PDB entry 3E43 | X-ray diffraction, 2.73 A resolution | chains A and E of the 4 polymer chains in the assembly

# Chain A
Protein: Type-2 restriction enzyme HindII
Organism: Haemophilus influenzae
Notes: EC 3.1.21.4
Reference sequence: P44413 (T2D2_HAEIN); residues 2-258 here = UniProt positions 2-258
Amino-acid sequence (257 residues; numbered 2 to 258; the number before each row is that of its first residue):
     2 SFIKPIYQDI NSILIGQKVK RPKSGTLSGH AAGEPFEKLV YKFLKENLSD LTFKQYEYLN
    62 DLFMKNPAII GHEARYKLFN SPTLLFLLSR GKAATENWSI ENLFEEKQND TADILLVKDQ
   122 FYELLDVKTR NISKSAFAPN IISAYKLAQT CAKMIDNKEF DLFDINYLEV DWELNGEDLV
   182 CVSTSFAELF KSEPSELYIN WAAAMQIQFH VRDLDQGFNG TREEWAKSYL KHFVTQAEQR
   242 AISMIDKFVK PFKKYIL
Unresolved in the structure: 24-31, 258
Differences from the reference sequence: conflict Asn67 (Lys in P44413); engineered mutation Phe138 (Gln in P44413)

# Chain E
Molecule: 14-nt DNA strand
Sequence (14 nucleotides; row label = number of the first residue in the row):
     1 GCCGGTTAAC CGGC

# Chain A / chain E interface
Contacting residue pairs (21):
  Arg91(A) with DG12(E), phosphate contact
  Gly92(A) with DG12(E), hydrogen bond to the phosphate
  Lys93(A) with DG13(E), hydrogen bond to the phosphate; DC14(E), phosphate contact
  Ala95(A) with DG12(E), phosphate contact
  Lys108(A) with DC11(E), phosphate contact; DG12(E), phosphate contact
  Gln109(A) with DA9(E), base contact; DC10(E), hydrogen bond to the sugar
  Asn110(A) with DC10(E), hydrogen bond to the base
  Phe138(A) with DG4(E), base contact; DG5(E), base contact
  Tyr199(A) with DC3(E), sugar contact; DG4(E), hydrogen bond to the phosphate
  Asn201(A) with DG4(E), sugar contact; DG5(E), hydrogen bond to the base
  Ala203(A) with DG5(E), phosphate contact; DT6(E), base contact
  Ala204(A) with DT6(E), base contact
  Gln209(A) with DG5(E), hydrogen bond to the base
  Arg241(A) with DG5(E), salt bridge to the phosphate
Other interface residues (no listed pair), chain A (16 interface residues in all): Tyr77, Phe249

# In short
Chain A and chain E form an interface of 16 and 10 residues respectively; the contacts include 7 hydrogen
bonds and 1 salt bridge. Polar contacts include Asn110(A)-DC10(E), Asn201(A)-DG5(E) and Gln209(A)-DG5(E).
Here chain A is Type-2 restriction enzyme HindII (Haemophilus influenzae) and chain E is a 14-nt DNA strand.
Entry 3E43 (Q138F HincII bound to GTTAAC and cocrystallized with 2.5 mM MgCl2) was determined by X-ray
diffraction together with 3E3Y, 3E40, 3E41, 3E42, 3E44 and 3E45 from the same study.
